8V9Q - chains A and B of the 5 polymer chains in the assembly; structure by X-ray diffraction, 2.29 A resolution.

Chain A (and B):
Name: Polypeptide N-acetylgalactosaminyltransferase 1 soluble form
Source organism: Mus musculus
Notes: chain B of this document is another copy of the same molecule, construct and numbering; everything in this record applies to it too
UniProt: O08912 (GALT1_MOUSE); numbering as in UniProt (aligned over 1-559)
Sequence (559 residues; each row starts with the number of its first residue):
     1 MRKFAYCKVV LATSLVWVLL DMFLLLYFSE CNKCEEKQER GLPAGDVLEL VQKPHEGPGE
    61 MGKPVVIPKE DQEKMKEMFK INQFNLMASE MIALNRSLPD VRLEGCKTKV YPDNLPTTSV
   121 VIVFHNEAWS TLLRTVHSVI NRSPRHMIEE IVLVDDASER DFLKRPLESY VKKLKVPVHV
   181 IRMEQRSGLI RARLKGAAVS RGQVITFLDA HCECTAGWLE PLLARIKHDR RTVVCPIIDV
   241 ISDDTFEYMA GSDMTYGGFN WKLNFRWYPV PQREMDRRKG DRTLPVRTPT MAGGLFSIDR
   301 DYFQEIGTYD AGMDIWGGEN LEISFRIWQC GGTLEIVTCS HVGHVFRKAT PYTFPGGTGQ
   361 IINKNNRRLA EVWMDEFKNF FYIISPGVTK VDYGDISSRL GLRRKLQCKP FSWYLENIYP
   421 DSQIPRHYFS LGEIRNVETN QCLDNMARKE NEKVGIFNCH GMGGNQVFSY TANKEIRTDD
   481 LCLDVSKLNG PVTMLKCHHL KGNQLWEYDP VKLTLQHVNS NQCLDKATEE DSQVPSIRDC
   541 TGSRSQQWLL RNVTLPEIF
Unresolved in the structure: 1-55, 556-559 (chain B: 1-56, 62-63, 71-73, 84-87, 123, 128-129, 132, 153-155, 167-168, 179, 183, 195-199, 205, 214, 234, 257, 293-294, 353-359, 386-387, 448, 463, 490, 502, 508, 528-532, 556-559)
Disulfide bonds: C106-C339, C330-C408, C442-C459, C482-C497, C523-C540
Covalent attachments: N-acetylglucosamine (NAG) linked to N95, N552
Bound ions: Mn2+: D209, H211, H344 (together with UDP)
Ligand contacts:
  - 2-acetamido-2-deoxy-alpha-D-galactopyranose (A2G), molecule 1: D444, N445, M446, A447, H460, M462, G463, G464, N465, Q466
  - 2-acetamido-2-deoxy-alpha-D-galactopyranose (A2G), molecule 2: D484, S486, L495, H498, L500, K501, G502, N503, Q504
  - succinic acid (SIN): R182, M183, E184, Q185, K195
  - UDP (uridine-5'-diphosphate): V123, F124, H125, E127, D156, R186, S187, G188, L189, D209, A210, H211, I315, H344, R347, T350, Y352
From the paper describing this entry:
  - Mn2+ coordination: D209, H211, H344
  - binding site for 2-acetamido-2-deoxy-alpha-D-galactopyranose: D444, H460, N465, D484, H498, N503
  - contacts within the chain: E450-K496
  - conformationally variable residues (side-chain flip): E450, K496

How chain A and chain B interact:
Pairs across the interface - 7 pairs, chain A then chain B:
  D395(A) - D395(B)
  D395(A) - S397(B)  hydrogen bond
  I396(A) - S397(B)  hydrogen bond (backbone-side chain)
  S397(A) - D395(B)
  S397(A) - I396(B)
  S397(A) - S397(B)  hydrogen bond
  L400(A) - L400(B)  hydrophobic
Other interface residues (no listed pair), chain A (6 interface residues in all): G394, R404
Other interface residues (no listed pair), chain B (5 interface residues in all): G394

In short:
6 residues of chain A and 5 residues of chain B are in contact; the contacts include 3 hydrogen bonds. Polar
pairs include D395(A)-S397(B), I396(A)-S397(B) and S397(A)-S397(B). The paper reports a binding site for
2-acetamido-2-deoxy-alpha-D-galactopyranose at D444(A), H460(A) and N465(A) among others; Mn2+ coordination by
D209(A), H211(A) and H344(A).
Chain A and chain B are both Polypeptide N-acetylgalactosaminyltransferase 1 soluble form (Mus musculus); the
structure, Crystal structure of mGalNAc-T1 in complex with the mucin glycopeptide Muc5AC-13, Mn2+, and UDP,
was determined by X-ray diffraction.
